9ESL - chains A and B; structure by X-ray diffraction, 2.39 A resolution.

[Chain A]
Protein: Cyclin-dependent kinase 2
Organism: Homo sapiens
Notes: EC 2.7.11.22
UniProt: P24941 (CDK2_HUMAN); numbering as in UniProt (aligned over 1-298)
Chain sequence (302 residues; numbered -3 to 298; the number before each row is that of its first residue; numbers below 1 keep their minus sign (Gly-3 is residue -3)):
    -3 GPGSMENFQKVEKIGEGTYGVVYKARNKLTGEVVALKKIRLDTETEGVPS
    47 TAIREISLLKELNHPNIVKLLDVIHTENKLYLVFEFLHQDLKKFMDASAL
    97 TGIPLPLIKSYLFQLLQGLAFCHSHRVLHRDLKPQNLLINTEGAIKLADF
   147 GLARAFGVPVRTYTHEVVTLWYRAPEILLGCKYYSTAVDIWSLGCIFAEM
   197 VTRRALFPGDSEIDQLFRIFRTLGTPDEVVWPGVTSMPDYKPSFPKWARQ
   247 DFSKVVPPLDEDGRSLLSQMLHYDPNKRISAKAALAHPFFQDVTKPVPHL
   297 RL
Not modelled in the structure: 298
Sequence notes: expression tag (-3 to 0)
Modified positions: Thr160 (phosphothreonine; TPO)
Curated features (UniProtKB/Swiss-Prot):
  - active site: Asp127 (Proton acceptor)
  - binding site (ATP): Ile10 to Val18, Lys33, Glu81 to Leu83, Asp86, Lys129 to Asn132, Asp145
  - binding site (Mg(2+)): Asn132, Asp145
  - site (CDK7 binding): Lys9, Lys88, Lys89, Leu166
  - modified residue: Met1 (N-acetylmethionine), Lys6 (N6-acetyllysine), Thr14 (Phosphothreonine), Tyr15 (Phosphotyrosine), Tyr19 (Phosphotyrosine), Thr160 (Phosphothreonine)
  - natural variant: Pro45 (P45L: In a glioblastoma multiforme sample)
  - mutagenesis: Lys9 (K9F: Reduced phosphorylation by CAK), Thr14 (T14A: 2-fold increase in activity), Tyr15 (Y15F: 2-fold increase in activity), Lys88 to Lys89 (Reduced phosphorylation by CAK), Thr160 (T160A: Abolishes activity), Leu166 (L166R: Reduced phosphorylation by CAK and reduced kinase activity)
Residues lining bound ligands:
  - 4-bromanyl-1-(2-methoxyethyl)pyridin-2-one (V3U), molecule 1: Met1, Glu2, Phe4, Lys6, Tyr19, Lys24, Leu32, Tyr77
  - 4-bromanyl-1-(2-methoxyethyl)pyridin-2-one (V3U), molecule 2: Ile10, Tyr15, Val18, Ala31, Lys33, Val64, Phe80, Glu81, Phe82, Leu83, Gln131, Asn132, Leu134, Asp145
  - 4-bromanyl-1-(2-methoxyethyl)pyridin-2-one (V3U), molecule 3: Ile209, Phe213, Lys237, Ser239, Phe240, Pro241

[Chain B]
Protein: Cyclin-A2
Organism: Bos taurus
UniProt: P30274 (CCNA2_BOVIN); residues 172-432 here correspond to UniProt positions 170-430 (UniProt number = residue number - 2)
Chain sequence (268 residues; row label = number of the first residue in the row):
   171 GVNEVPDYHEDIHTYLREMEVKCKPKVGYMKKQPDITNSMRAILVDWLVE
   221 VGEEYKLQNETLHLAVNYIDRFLSSMSVLRGKLQLVGTAAMLLASKFEEI
   271 YPPEVAEFVYITDDTYTKKQVLRMEHLVLKVLAFDLAAPTINQFLTQYFL
   321 HQQPANCKVESLAMFLGELSLIDADPYLKYLPSVIAAAAFHLALYTVTGQ
   371 SWPESLVQKTGYTLETLKPCLLDLHQTYLRAPQHAQQSIREKYKNSKYHG
   421 VSLLNPPETLNVHHHHHH
Not modelled in the structure: 433-438
Sequence notes: expression tag (171, 433-438)
Residues lining bound ligands: 4-bromanyl-1-(2-methoxyethyl)pyridin-2-one (V3U): Met210, Ile213, Leu214, Arg250, Leu253, Gln254, Gln406

[Interface between chain A and chain B]
Residue-residue contacts (78; chain A residue first):
  Leu37(A) with His296(B)
  Thr41(A) with Lys288(B), hydrogen bond (backbone-side chain)
  Glu42(A) with Lys266(B), hydrogen bond (backbone-side chain); Glu274(B); Val275(B), hydrogen bond (side chain-backbone); Lys288(B), salt bridge
  Gly43(A) with Lys266(B); Leu292(B); Glu295(B)
  Val44(A) with Lys266(B), hydrogen bond (backbone-side chain); Glu295(B), hydrogen bond (backbone-side chain); Leu299(B), hydrophobic
  Ser46(A) with Lys266(B)
  Ile49(A) with Leu263(B), hydrophobic; Lys266(B); Leu306(B), hydrophobic
  Arg50(A) with Lys266(B); Phe267(B), hydrogen bond (side chain-backbone); Glu269(B), hydrogen bond (side chain-backbone)
  Ile52(A) with Phe304(B), hydrophobic
  Ser53(A) with Phe267(B); Phe304(B); Leu306(B)
  Lys56(A) with Ala303(B), hydrogen bond (side chain-backbone); Asp305(B), salt bridge
  Glu57(A) with Tyr185(B), hydrogen bond; Ala307(B)
  His71(A) with His296(B), hydrogen bond; Leu299(B); Phe304(B)
  Thr72(A) with His296(B), hydrogen bond (backbone-side chain)
  Glu73(A) with Arg293(B), salt bridge
  Ala116(A) with Tyr178(B)
  His119(A) with Tyr178(B); Ile182(B)
  Ser120(A) with Tyr178(B); Asp181(B), hydrogen bond; Ile182(B)
  His121(A) with Tyr185(B)
  Arg122(A) with Ile182(B); Tyr185(B); Ala307(B), hydrogen bond (side chain-backbone)
  Arg150(A) with Glu268(B), salt bridge; Glu269(B); Ile270(B)
  Ala151(A) with Phe267(B), hydrophobic
  Phe152(A) with Val175(B), hydrophobic; Ile182(B), hydrophobic
  Val154(A) with Glu174(B); Val175(B), hydrophobic; Ile182(B), hydrophobic; Thr316(B), hydrogen bond (backbone-side chain); Gln317(B)
  Pro155(A) with Asn173(B); Thr316(B)
  Val156(A) with Asn173(B), hydrogen bond (backbone-backbone)
  Arg157(A) with Gln228(B), hydrogen bond; Glu230(B); Glu268(B), salt bridge
  Thr158(A) with Ile270(B)
  Tyr159(A) with Ile270(B)
  Thr160(A) with Glu269(B); Ile270(B)
  Tyr179(A) with Asn173(B)
  Ser181(A) with Val172(B), hydrogen bond (side chain-backbone); Asn173(B); Val175(B)
  Thr182(A) with Val172(B); Val175(B)
  Pro271(A) with Val172(B)
  Asn272(A) with Gly171(B); Val172(B), hydrogen bond (side chain-backbone)
  Ser276(A) with Asp177(B), hydrogen bond; Tyr178(B)
  Ala277(A) with Tyr178(B), hydrogen bond (backbone-side chain)
  Lys278(A) with Asp177(B), hydrogen bond (side chain-backbone); Tyr178(B), hydrogen bond (backbone-side chain); Asp181(B), salt bridge
Other interface residues (no listed pair), chain A (44 interface residues in all): Leu54, Val69, Leu76, Tyr180, Ala183, Ala279
Other interface residues (no listed pair), chain B (39 interface residues in all): His179, Leu186, Met189, Lys300, Gln313, Leu320

[In short]
The interface between chain A and chain B involves 44 residues on one side and 39 on the other; the contacts
include 22 hydrogen bonds and 6 salt bridges. Polar contacts include Glu42(A)-Lys288(B), Lys56(A)-Asp305(B)
and Glu73(A)-Arg293(B). Bound to chain A: 3 copies of 4-bromanyl-1-(2-methoxyethyl)pyridin-2-one.
Here chain A is Cyclin-dependent kinase 2 (Homo sapiens) and chain B is Cyclin-A2 (Bos taurus). Entry 9ESL
(CDK2-cyclin A in complex with FragLite 29) was determined by X-ray diffraction, deposited together with 9ESJ,
9ESK, 9ESN, 9ESO, 9ESP, 9ESQ and 21 further entries.
